Entry 5WEH (X-ray diffraction, 3.45 A resolution); this record covers chains A and C of the 4 polymer chains in the assembly.

Chain A:
Molecule: Cytochrome c oxidase subunit 1
From: Rhodobacter sphaeroides
Notes: EC 1.9.3.1
Reference sequence: P33517 (COX1_RHOSH); residues 1-566 here = UniProt positions 1-566
Amino-acid sequence (566 residues; row label = number of the first residue in the row):
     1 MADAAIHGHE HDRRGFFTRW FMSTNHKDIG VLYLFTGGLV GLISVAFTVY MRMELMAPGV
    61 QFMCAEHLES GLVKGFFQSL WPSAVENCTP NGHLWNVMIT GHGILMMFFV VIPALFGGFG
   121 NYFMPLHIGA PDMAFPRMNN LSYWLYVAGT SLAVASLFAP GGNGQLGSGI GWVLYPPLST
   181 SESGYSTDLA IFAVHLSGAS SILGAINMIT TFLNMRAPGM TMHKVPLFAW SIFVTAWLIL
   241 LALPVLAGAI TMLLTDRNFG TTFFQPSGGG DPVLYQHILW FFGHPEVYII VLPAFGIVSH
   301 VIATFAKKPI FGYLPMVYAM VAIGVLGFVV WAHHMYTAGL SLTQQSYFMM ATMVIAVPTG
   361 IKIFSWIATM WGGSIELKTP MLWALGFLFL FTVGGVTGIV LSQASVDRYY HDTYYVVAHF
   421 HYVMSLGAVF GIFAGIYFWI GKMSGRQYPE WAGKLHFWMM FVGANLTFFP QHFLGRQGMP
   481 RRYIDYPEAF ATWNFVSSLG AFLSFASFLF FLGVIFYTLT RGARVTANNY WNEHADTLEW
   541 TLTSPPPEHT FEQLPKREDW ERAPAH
Unresolved in the structure: 1-13, 561-566
Cystine bridges: Cys64-Cys88
Metal / ion sites: Ca2+: Glu54, Ala57, Gly59, Gln61; heme a Fe site 1: His102, His421; Cu+: His284, His333, His334; Mg2+: Asp412 (shared with 1 residue of chain B); heme a Fe site 2 near His419 (its only coordinating residue here)
Small-molecule neighbours:
  - 1,2-Distearoyl-sn-glycerophosphoethanolamine (3PE), molecule 1: Ala134, Phe135, Pro136, Arg137, Met138, Ile206
  - 1,2-Distearoyl-sn-glycerophosphoethanolamine (3PE), molecule 2: Leu213, Arg216, Thr221, Met222, His223, Trp230, Phe233, Val234, Trp237, Leu238, Leu241, Tyr318, Val321, Gly324, Val325, Phe328
  - 1,2-Distearoyl-sn-glycerophosphoethanolamine (3PE), molecule 3: His277, Phe281, Trp331, Gln344
  - 1,2-Distearoyl-sn-glycerophosphoethanolamine (3PE), molecule 4: Phe281, Val325, Phe328, Val329, Trp331, Ser341, Thr343, Gln344, Tyr347, Phe348
  - heme a (HEA), molecule 1: Leu34, Gly37, Gly38, Gly41, Val45, Thr48, Met51, Arg52, Leu55, Trp95, Ile99, His102, Gly103, Met106, Met107, Val110, Val111, Ala114, Gly171, Trp172, Tyr414, Val417, Phe420, His421, Met424, Ser425, Leu426, Val429, Ile432, Phe433, Ile436, Met460, Thr467, Phe468, Gln471, Arg481, Arg482, Tyr483, Ala501, Ser504, Phe508, Phe511
  - heme a (HEA), molecule 2: Met107, Trp172, Trp280, Val287, Val291, His333, His334, Tyr336, Thr352, Ile355, Ala356, Val357, Thr359, Gly360, Ile363, Phe364, Phe391, Thr392, Gly395, Val396, Gly398, Ile399, Leu401, Ser402, Asp407, His411, Val416, His419, Phe420, Val423, Met424, Arg481
Swiss-Prot annotation at these positions:
  - binding site (Fe(II)-heme a): His102, His421
  - binding site (Cu cation): His284, Tyr288, His333, His334
  - binding site (heme a3): His419
  - cross-link: His284 to Tyr288 (1'-histidyl-3'-tyrosine (His-Tyr))

Chain C:
Molecule: Cytochrome c oxidase polypeptide III (Cytochrome AA3 subunit 3)
From: Rhodobacter sphaeroides
Notes: EC 1.9.3.1
Reference sequence: P84153 (P84153_RHOSH); residue numbers follow UniProt; this construct covers 1-266
Amino-acid sequence (266 residues; numbered 1 to 266; the number before each row is that of its first residue):
     1 MAHAKNHDYH ILPPSIWPFM ASVGAFVMLF GAVLWMHGSG PWMGLIGLVV VLYTMFGWWS
    61 DVVTESLEGD HTPVVRLGLR WGFILFIMSE VMFFSAWFWS FFKHALYPMG PESPIIDGIF
   121 PPEGIITFDP WHLPLINTLI LLCSGCAATW AHHALVHENN RRDVAWGLAL AIALGALFTV
   181 FQAYEYSHAA FGFAGNIYGA NFFMATGFHG FHVIVGTIFL LVCLIRVQRG HFTPEKHVGF
   241 EAAIWYWHFV DVVWLFLFAS IYIWGQ
Unresolved in the structure: 1-2
Small-molecule neighbours:
  - 1,2-Distearoyl-sn-glycerophosphoethanolamine (3PE), molecule 1: His10, Leu12, Trp58, Trp59, Val62, Glu65, His71, Leu79, Gly82, Phe83, Phe86
  - 1,2-Distearoyl-sn-glycerophosphoethanolamine (3PE), molecule 2: Leu52, Trp59, Val62, Val63, Ser66, His71, Leu79, Phe83, Phe86, Ile218, Phe219, Val222, Arg226, His231, Phe232, Lys236, His237, Val238, Gly239, Phe240, Tyr246
  - 1,2-Distearoyl-sn-glycerophosphoethanolamine (3PE), molecule 3: Met88, Val91, Met92
  - 1,2-Distearoyl-sn-glycerophosphoethanolamine (3PE), molecule 4: Val91, Met92, Phe94, Ser95, Phe98, Trp99, Phe102, Lys103, Leu106, Tyr107, Pro114, Asp117, Val252, Phe256
  - 1,2-Distearoyl-sn-glycerophosphoethanolamine (3PE), molecule 5: Phe102, Leu106, Tyr107, Leu255, Phe256, Ala259
  - dodecyl-alpha-D-maltoside (LMU): Tyr186, Ser187, Ala189, Ala190, Phe191, Gly192, Phe193, Ala194, Phe203, Met204, Gly207, Phe208, Phe211

How chain A and chain C interact:
Contacting residue pairs (128):
  Phe17(A) with Ile16(C), hydrophobic
  Phe21(A) with Phe19(C)
  Met22(A) with Pro14(C); Ser15(C), hydrogen bond (backbone-backbone); Ile16(C), hydrophobic
  Thr24(A) with Leu12(C), hydrogen bond (side chain-backbone); Pro13(C); Pro14(C)
  Pro131(A) with His7(C); Tyr9(C), hydrophobic
  Asp132(A) with Ile11(C)
  Phe135(A) with Gly78(C); Leu79(C), hydrophobic; Gly82(C)
  Pro136(A) with Leu12(C)
  Arg137(A) with Leu12(C); Ser15(C); Pro18(C); Trp58(C); Asp61(C); Val62(C); Glu65(C), salt bridge
  Met138(A) with Trp58(C), hydrophobic
  Asn140(A) with Pro18(C)
  Leu141(A) with Pro18(C); Ser22(C); Trp58(C), hydrophobic
  Trp144(A) with Pro18(C); Phe19(C), hydrophobic; Ser22(C)
  Leu145(A) with Ser22(C), hydrogen bond (backbone-side chain)
  Ala148(A) with Ser22(C); Phe26(C)
  Ser151(A) with Phe26(C)
  Leu152(A) with Phe26(C), hydrophobic; Phe30(C), hydrophobic
  Ala155(A) with Phe30(C), hydrophobic
  Gly184(A) with His37(C), hydrogen bond (backbone-side chain)
  Tyr185(A) with Val33(C), hydrophobic; Leu34(C); His37(C)
  Asp188(A) with Val33(C); His37(C), salt bridge
  Leu189(A) with Phe30(C), hydrophobic; Val33(C), hydrophobic
  Phe192(A) with Leu29(C); Val33(C), hydrophobic; Met36(C), hydrophobic
  Leu196(A) with Leu29(C), hydrophobic
  Ile206(A) with Gly82(C); Leu85(C); Phe86(C), hydrophobic
  Ile209(A) with Leu85(C), hydrophobic
  Thr210(A) with Gly78(C); Trp81(C); Gly82(C); Leu85(C)
  Leu213(A) with Trp81(C), hydrophobic
  Asn214(A) with Tyr9(C); Val74(C); Leu77(C); Gly78(C); Trp81(C)
  Met215(A) with Tyr9(C)
  Arg216(A) with Tyr9(C)
  Trp237(A) with Leu85(C), hydrophobic
  Leu240(A) with Leu85(C); Ser89(C)
  Leu241(A) with Met92(C)
  Pro244(A) with Ser89(C); Met92(C), hydrophobic; Phe93(C)
  Val245(A) with Met92(C); Ala96(C)
  Ala247(A) with Phe93(C), hydrophobic
  Gly248(A) with Phe93(C); Trp97(C)
  Thr251(A) with Trp97(C); Phe208(C)
  Met252(A) with Ala96(C); Trp97(C), hydrophobic
  Thr255(A) with Met204(C)
  Asn258(A) with Met36(C); His37(C)
  Phe259(A) with Trp35(C), hydrophobic; Met36(C), hydrophobic; Phe193(C)
  Gly260(A) with Ala194(C); Gly195(C), hydrogen bond (backbone-backbone)
  Thr261(A) with Phe193(C); Ala200(C)
  Thr262(A) with Gly195(C); Asn196(C), hydrogen bond (side chain-backbone); Ile197(C)
  Phe263(A) with Trp97(C), hydrophobic; Ser100(C); His104(C); Ile197(C), hydrophobic; Ala200(C); Asn201(C); Met204(C), hydrophobic
  Gly268(A) with Gly195(C); Asn196(C); Ile197(C), hydrogen bond (backbone-backbone)
  Gly269(A) with Met109(C)
  Gly270(A) with Met109(C)
  Asp271(A) with Lys103(C), salt bridge; His104(C); Met109(C)
  Leu274(A) with Ser100(C); Lys103(C); His104(C)
  His277(A) with Trp99(C)
  Ile278(A) with Trp99(C), hydrophobic
  Phe281(A) with Met92(C), hydrophobic; Trp99(C), hydrophobic
  Trp331(A) with Trp99(C), hydrophobic
  His549(A) with Ile11(C)
  Phe551(A) with His7(C)
  Glu552(A) with His3(C); Ala4(C); Lys5(C); Asn6(C), hydrogen bond (backbone-backbone); His7(C)
  Gln553(A) with Asn6(C)
  Leu554(A) with Asn6(C), hydrogen bond (backbone-side chain); His7(C); Tyr9(C), hydrophobic
Also at the interface, not in a pair above, chain A (64 interface residues in all): Thr18, Ile202, Leu254
Also at the interface, not in a pair above, chain C (59 interface residues in all): His10, Ala21, Ala25, Met88, Ser95

Overview:
64 residues of chain A face 59 of chain C across their interface; the contacts include 9 hydrogen bonds and 3
salt bridges. Polar pairs include Arg137(A)-Glu65(C), Asp188(A)-His37(C) and Asp271(A)-Lys103(C). 4
1,2-Distearoyl-sn-glycerophosphoethanolamine molecules are bound between chain A and chain C.
Chain A is Cytochrome c oxidase subunit 1 and chain C is Cytochrome c oxidase polypeptide III (Cytochrome AA3
subunit 3), both from Rhodobacter sphaeroides; the structure, Cytochrome c oxidase from Rhodobacter
sphaeroides in the reduced state, was determined by X-ray diffraction.
